4WOD - chain A; structure by X-ray diffraction, 1.90 A resolution.

[Chain A]
Protein: Taurocyamine kinase
From: Schistosoma mansoni
Notes: EC 2.7.3.4
Reference sequence: P16641 (KTRC_SCHMA); residues 1-716 here correspond to UniProt positions 31-746 (UniProt number = residue number + 30)
Chain sequence (716 residues; numbered 1 to 716; the number before each row is that of its first residue):
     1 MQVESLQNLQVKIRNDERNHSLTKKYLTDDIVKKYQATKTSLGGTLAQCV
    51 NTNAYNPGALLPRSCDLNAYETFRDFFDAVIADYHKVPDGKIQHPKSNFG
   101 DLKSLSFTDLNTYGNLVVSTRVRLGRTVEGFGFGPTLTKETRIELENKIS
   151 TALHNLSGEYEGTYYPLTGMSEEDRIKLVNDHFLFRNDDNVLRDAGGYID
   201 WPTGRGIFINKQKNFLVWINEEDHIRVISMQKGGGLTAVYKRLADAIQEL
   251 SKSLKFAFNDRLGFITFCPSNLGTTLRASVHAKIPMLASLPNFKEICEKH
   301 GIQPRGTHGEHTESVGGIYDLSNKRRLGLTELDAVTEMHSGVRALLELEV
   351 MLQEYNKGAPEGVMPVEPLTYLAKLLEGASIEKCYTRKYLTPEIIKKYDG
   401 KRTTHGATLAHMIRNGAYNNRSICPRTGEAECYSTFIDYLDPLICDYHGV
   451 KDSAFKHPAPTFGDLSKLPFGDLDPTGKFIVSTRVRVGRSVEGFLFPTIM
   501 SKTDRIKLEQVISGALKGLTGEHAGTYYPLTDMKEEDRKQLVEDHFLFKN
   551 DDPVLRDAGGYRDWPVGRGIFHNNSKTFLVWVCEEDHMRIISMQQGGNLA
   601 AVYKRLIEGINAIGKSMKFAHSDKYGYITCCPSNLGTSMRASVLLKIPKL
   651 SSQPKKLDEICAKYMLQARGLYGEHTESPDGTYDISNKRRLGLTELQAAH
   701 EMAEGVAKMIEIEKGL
Disordered / not traced: 671-680
Construct notes: engineered mutation V11 (Ala41 in P16641), G235 (Asp265 in P16641), T237 (Ile267 in P16641), G493 (Asp523 in P16641)
UniProt features mapped onto this chain:
  - active site: C268, C631
  - binding site (ATP): S119 to R123, H182, R226, R277 to H281, R305 to E310, S482 to R486, H545, R589, R640 to L644, R669 to E674
Residues lining bound ligands: arginine (ARG): G58, A59, L60, L61, R63, Y84, E222, R226, C268, S270, N271
Reported in the primary citation:
  - conformationally variable residues (order/disorder transition): L671 to D680

[Summary]
Ligands of chain A: arginine. Curated annotation (UniProt) lists active-site residues C268 and C631 and 36
ATP-binding residues. The paper reports conformational variability at L671.
Chain A is Taurocyamine kinase (Schistosoma mansoni); the structure, The duplicated taurocyamine kinase from
Schistosoma mansoni complexed with arginine, was determined by X-ray diffraction (same publication as 4WO8 and
4WOE).
